PDB entry 6R60 | X-ray diffraction, 1.75 A resolution | chains A and B

== Chain A (and B) ==
Name: WD-40 repeat protein
Organism: Nostoc punctiforme
Notes: chain B of this document is another copy of the same molecule, construct and numbering; everything in this record applies to it too
UniProtKB: B2J0I0 (B2J0I0_NOSP7); residues 3-207 here correspond to UniProt positions 629-833 (UniProt number = residue number + 626)
Amino-acid sequence (209 residues; numbered -1 to 207; the number before each row is that of its first residue; numbers below 1 keep their minus sign (Gly-1 is residue -1)):
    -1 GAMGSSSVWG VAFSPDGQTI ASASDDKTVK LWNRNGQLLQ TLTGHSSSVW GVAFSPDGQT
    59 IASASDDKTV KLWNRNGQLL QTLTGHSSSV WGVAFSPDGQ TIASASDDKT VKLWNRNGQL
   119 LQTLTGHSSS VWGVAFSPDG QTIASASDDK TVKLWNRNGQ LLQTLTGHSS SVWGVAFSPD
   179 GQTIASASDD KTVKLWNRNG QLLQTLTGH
Unresolved in the structure: -1 to 6, 206-207 (chain B: -1 to 31)
Sequence notes: expression tag (-1 to 2); conflict Trp7 (Arg633 in B2J0I0), Trp89 (Arg715 in B2J0I0)

== How chain A and chain B interact ==
Residue-residue contacts (52; chain A residue first):
  Trp7(A) - Arg73(B)  hydrogen bond (backbone-side chain)
  Val9(A) - Phe52(B)  hydrophobic
  Val9(A) - Arg73(B)
  Phe11(A) - Val47(B)
  Phe11(A) - Phe52(B)  hydrophobic
  Pro13(A) - Val47(B)
  Gly15(A) - Val47(B)
  Ile18(A) - Val50(B)  hydrophobic
  Ile18(A) - Phe52(B)  hydrophobic
  Ile18(A) - Ser61(B)
  Ile18(A) - Trp71(B)  hydrophobic
  Ser20(A) - Arg73(B)
  Ala21(A) - Arg73(B)  hydrogen bond (backbone-side chain)
  Ser22(A) - Arg73(B)  hydrogen bond (side chain-backbone)
  Lys28(A) - Asn74(B)
  Trp30(A) - Trp71(B)
  Trp30(A) - Arg73(B)
  Trp30(A) - Asn74(B)
  Trp30(A) - Gly75(B)
  Asn31(A) - Trp71(B)
  Arg32(A) - Gly49(B)
  Arg32(A) - Val50(B)
  Arg32(A) - Ser61(B)  hydrogen bond (backbone-side chain)
  Arg32(A) - Ala62(B)  hydrogen bond (side chain-backbone)
  Arg32(A) - Ser63(B)  hydrogen bond (backbone-side chain)
  Asn33(A) - Ser63(B)
  Asn33(A) - Asp64(B)  hydrogen bond
  Asn33(A) - Lys69(B)
  Gly34(A) - Trp71(B)
  Trp171(A) - Arg32(B)
  Trp171(A) - Asn33(B)
  Gly172(A) - Leu37(B)
  Val173(A) - Leu37(B)
  Ala174(A) - Thr41(B)
  Phe175(A) - Thr41(B)
  Ser176(A) - Thr41(B)
  Pro177(A) - Thr41(B)
  Pro177(A) - Gly206(B)
  Pro177(A) - His207(B)
  Ala183(A) - Leu37(B)  hydrophobic
  Lys189(A) - Pro177(B)
  Val191(A) - Leu36(B)  hydrophobic
  Val191(A) - Leu40(B)  hydrophobic
  Leu193(A) - Leu204(B)  hydrophobic
  Gln202(A) - Leu193(B)
  Gln202(A) - Gln202(B)  hydrogen bond
  Leu204(A) - Leu36(B)  hydrophobic
  Leu204(A) - Ser176(B)
  Leu204(A) - Leu193(B)  hydrophobic
  Thr205(A) - Ser176(B)
  Thr205(A) - Pro177(B)
  Thr205(A) - Asp178(B)  hydrogen bond (backbone-backbone)
Other interface residues (no listed pair), chain A (37 interface residues in all): Gly8, Ala10, Asp14, Asp23, Asp178, Ser184, Ala185, Thr190
Other interface residues (no listed pair), chain B (34 interface residues in all): Gly34, Gly42, His43, Ser45, Ile59, Asp65, Thr181

== Summary ==
The interface between chain A and chain B involves 37 residues on one side and 34 on the other, with 9
hydrogen bonds. Among the polar pairs are Trp7(A)-Arg73(B), Ala21(A)-Arg73(B) and Ser22(A)-Arg73(B).
Chain A and chain B are both WD-40 repeat protein (Nostoc punctiforme); the structure, asymmetric antiparallel
assembly of two 5-bladed beta-propeller fragments, was determined by X-ray diffraction, deposited together
with 6R5X, 6R5Y and 6R5Z.
